Entry 3ECJ (X-ray diffraction, 1.65 A resolution); this record covers chains B and C of the 4 polymer chains in the assembly.

== Chain B (and C) ==
Name: PROTEIN (Homoprotocatechuate 2,3-dioxygenase)
Source organism: Brevibacterium fuscum
Notes: EC 1.13.11.15; chain C of this document is another copy of the same molecule, construct and numbering; everything in this record applies to it too
UniProt: Q45135 (Q45135_9MICO); residue numbers follow UniProt; this construct covers 1-365
Chain sequence (365 residues; numbered 1 to 365; the number before each row is that of its first residue):
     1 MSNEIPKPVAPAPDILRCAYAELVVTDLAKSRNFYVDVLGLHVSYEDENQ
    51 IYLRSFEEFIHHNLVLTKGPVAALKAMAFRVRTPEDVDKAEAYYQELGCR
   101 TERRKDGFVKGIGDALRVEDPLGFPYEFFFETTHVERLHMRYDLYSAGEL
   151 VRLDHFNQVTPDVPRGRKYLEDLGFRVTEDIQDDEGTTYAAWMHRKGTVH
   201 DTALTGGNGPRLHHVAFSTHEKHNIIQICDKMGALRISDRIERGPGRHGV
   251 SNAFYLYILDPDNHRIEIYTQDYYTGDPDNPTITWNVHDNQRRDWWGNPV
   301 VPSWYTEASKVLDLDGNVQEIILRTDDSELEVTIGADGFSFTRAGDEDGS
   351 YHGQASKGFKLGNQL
Unresolved in the structure: 1-3, 363-365
Sequence notes: engineered mutation Leu-323 (Glu in Q45135)
Metal / ion sites: Fe2+: His-155, His-214, Glu-267; Ca2+: Asp-184, Glu-185
What the authors report for this chain:
  - mutagenesis - E323L: unchanged catalytic activity

== Chain B / chain C interface ==
Residue-residue contacts - 20 pairs, chain B then chain C:
  Met-140(B) / Ala-234(C)
  Tyr-142(B) / Gln-227(C)  hydrogen bond (backbone-side chain)
  Tyr-142(B) / Asp-230(C)
  Tyr-142(B) / Lys-231(C)
  Tyr-142(B) / Ala-234(C)
  Asp-143(B) / Lys-231(C)
  Asp-143(B) / Ala-234(C)
  Asp-143(B) / Leu-235(C)
  Tyr-145(B) / Gln-227(C)
  Ala-147(B) / Tyr-145(C)  hydrophobic
  Ala-147(B) / Ala-147(C)
  His-223(B) / His-223(C)
  Gln-227(B) / Tyr-142(C)  hydrogen bond (side chain-backbone)
  Gln-227(B) / Tyr-145(C)
  Asp-230(B) / Tyr-142(C)
  Lys-231(B) / Tyr-142(C)
  Ala-234(B) / Met-140(C)
  Ala-234(B) / Tyr-142(C)
  Ala-234(B) / Asp-143(C)
  Leu-235(B) / Asp-143(C)
Other interface residues (no listed pair), chain B (14 interface residues in all): Arg-141, Ser-146, Glu-221
Other interface residues (no listed pair), chain C (14 interface residues in all): Arg-141, Ser-146, Glu-221

== Summary ==
Chain B and chain C each contribute 14 residues to their interface; the contacts include 2 hydrogen bonds. Its
one hydrogen-bonded contact is Tyr-142(B)/Gln-227(C). The Fe2+ site is built by His-155(B), His-214(B) and
Glu-267(B). Asp-184(B) and Glu-185(B) form the Ca2+ site. The paper reports that E323L of chain B leaves
catalytic activity unchanged.
Both chains are PROTEIN (Homoprotocatechuate 2,3-dioxygenase) (Brevibacterium fuscum). Entry 3ECJ (Structure
of E323L mutant of Homoprotocatechuate 2,3-Dioxygenase from Brevibacterium fuscum at 1.65A resolution) was
determined by X-ray diffraction, deposited together with 3ECK.
